2ZY4 - chains A and D of the 6 polymer chains in the assembly; structure by X-ray diffraction, 2.00 A resolution.

[Chain A (and D)]
Protein: L-aspartate beta-decarboxylase
From: Alcaligenes faecalis subsp. faecalis
Notes: EC 4.1.1.12; chain D of this document is another copy of the same molecule, construct and numbering; everything in this record applies to it too
UniProt: Q93QX0 (Q93QX0_ALCFA); numbering as in UniProt (aligned over 1-533)
Chain sequence (546 residues; each row starts with the number of its first residue):
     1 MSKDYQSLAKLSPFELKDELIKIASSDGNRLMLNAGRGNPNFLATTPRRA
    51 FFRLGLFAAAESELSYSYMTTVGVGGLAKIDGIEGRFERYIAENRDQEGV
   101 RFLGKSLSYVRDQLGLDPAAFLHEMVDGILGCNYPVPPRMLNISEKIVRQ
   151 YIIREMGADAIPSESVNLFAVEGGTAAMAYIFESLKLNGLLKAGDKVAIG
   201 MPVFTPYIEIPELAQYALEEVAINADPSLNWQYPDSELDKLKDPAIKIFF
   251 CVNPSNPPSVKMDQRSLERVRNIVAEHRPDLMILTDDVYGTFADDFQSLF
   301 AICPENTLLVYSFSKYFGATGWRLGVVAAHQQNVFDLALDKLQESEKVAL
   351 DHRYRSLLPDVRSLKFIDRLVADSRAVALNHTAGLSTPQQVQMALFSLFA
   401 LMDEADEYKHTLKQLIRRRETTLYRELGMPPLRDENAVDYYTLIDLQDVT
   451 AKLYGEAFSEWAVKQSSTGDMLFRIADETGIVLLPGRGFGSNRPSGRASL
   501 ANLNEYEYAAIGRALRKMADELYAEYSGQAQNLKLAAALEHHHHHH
Not modelled in the structure: 8-10, 528-546 (chain D: 1-25, 541-546)
Construct notes: expression tag (534-546)
Swiss-Prot annotation at these positions:
  - binding site (L-aspartate): Gly115, Asn256, Arg497
  - modified residue: Lys315 (N6-(pyridoxal phosphate)lysine)
  - mutagenesis: Tyr134 (Y134F: Slightly reduced activity), Lys315 (K315A: Slightly reduced activity), Arg487 (R487A: Loss of activity)
Covalent attachments: pyridoxal phosphate (PLP) linked to Lys315
Residues lining bound ligands: pyridoxal phosphate (PLP): Arg37, Gly173, Gly174, Thr175, Phe204, Tyr207, Val252, Asn256, Asp286, Val288, Tyr289, Ser312, Ser314, Arg323, Tyr441
Reported in the primary citation:
  - binding site for pyridoxal phosphate: Arg37, Tyr134, Asp286, Lys315, Arg323
  - binding site for chloride ion: Arg49, Arg53
  - mutagenesis - K17A, R37A: increased catalytic activity
  - mutagenesis - R487A: abolished catalytic activity
  - mutagenesis - R37A: increased binding to substrate
  - mutagenesis - Y134F, Y207F, K315A, Y441F: decreased catalytic activity
  - mutagenesis - K315A: decreased binding to pyridoxal phosphate
  - catalytic residues: Lys315 (citing earlier work)
  - conformationally variable residues (loop rearrangement): Arg487

[Interface between chain A and chain D]
Pairs across the interface - 29 pairs, chain A then chain D:
  Ala60(A) - Arg95(D)
  Glu63(A) - Lys105(D)
  Leu64(A) - Ser108(D)
  Leu64(A) - Arg111(D)
  Ser65(A) - Ser108(D)  hydrogen bond (backbone-side chain)
  Ser65(A) - Asp112(D)
  Tyr66(A) - Lys105(D)
  Tyr66(A) - Ser108(D)
  Ser67(A) - Ser108(D)  hydrogen bond
  Ser67(A) - Tyr109(D)
  Ser67(A) - Asp112(D)
  Ser67(A) - Gln113(D)  hydrogen bond
  Ser67(A) - Met402(D)
  Tyr68(A) - Lys105(D)
  Tyr68(A) - Tyr109(D)  hydrophobic
  Tyr68(A) - Gln113(D)  hydrogen bond
  Tyr68(A) - Met402(D)
  Met69(A) - Phe102(D)  hydrophobic
  Met69(A) - Phe399(D)
  Met69(A) - Met402(D)  hydrogen bond (backbone-backbone)
  Met69(A) - Asp403(D)
  Thr71(A) - Glu407(D)
  Lys79(A) - Asp112(D)  salt bridge
  Arg86(A) - Glu88(D)  salt bridge
  Arg89(A) - Arg89(D)
  Arg89(A) - Ala92(D)
  Arg89(A) - Glu93(D)  salt bridge
  Arg89(A) - Arg95(D)
  Glu93(A) - Glu93(D)
Also at the interface, not in a pair above, chain A (14 interface residues in all): Asp81
Also at the interface, not in a pair above, chain D (19 interface residues in all): Glu84, Ile91, Glu404

[In short]
The interface between chain A and chain D involves 14 residues on one side and 19 on the other, with 5
hydrogen bonds and 3 salt bridges. Polar pairs include Lys79(A)-Asp112(D), Arg86(A)-Glu88(D) and
Arg89(A)-Glu93(D). The paper reports the catalytic residue Lys315(A); Y134F, Y207F and K315A of chain A, among
others, reduce catalytic activity; 7 substitutions were tested in all.
Both chains are L-aspartate beta-decarboxylase (Alcaligenes faecalis subsp. faecalis). Entry 2ZY4 (dodecameric
L-aspartate beta-decarboxylase) was determined by X-ray diffraction (same publication as 2ZY2, 2ZY3 and 2ZY5).
